Entry 3OU7 (X-ray diffraction, 2.30 A resolution); this record covers chains A and D.

== Chain A (and D) ==
Molecule: SAM-dependent methyltransferase
From: Streptomyces luridus
Notes: chain D of this document is another copy of the same molecule, construct and numbering; everything in this record applies to it too
UniProtKB: D7PC21 (D7PC21_9ACTO); residue numbers follow UniProt; this construct covers 1-218
Chain sequence (218 residues; numbered 1 to 218; the number before each row is that of its first residue):
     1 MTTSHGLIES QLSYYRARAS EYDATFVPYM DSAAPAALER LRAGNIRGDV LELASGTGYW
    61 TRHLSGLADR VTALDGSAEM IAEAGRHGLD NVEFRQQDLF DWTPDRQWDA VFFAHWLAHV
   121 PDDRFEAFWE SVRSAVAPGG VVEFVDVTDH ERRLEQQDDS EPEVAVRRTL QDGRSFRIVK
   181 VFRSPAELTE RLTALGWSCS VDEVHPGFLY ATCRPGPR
Disordered / not traced: 1, 216-218 (chain D: 1-2, 216-218)
Residues lining bound ligands: S-adenosylmethionine (SAM): Gln11, Leu12, Tyr15, Tyr22, Phe26, Glu52, Ala54, Ser55, Gly56, Tyr59, Trp60, Asp75, Gly76, Ser77, Met80, Gln97, Asp98, Leu99, Phe100, Ala114, His115, Trp116, His119
What the authors report for this chain:
  - binding site for (2-hydroxyethyl)phosphonic acid: Tyr15, His119, Arg168, Lys180
  - self-association interface (contacts with another copy of this molecule); pairs are residue here / residue on that copy: Tyr29-Glu155
  - mutagenesis - H119A, R168A, K180A: abolished catalytic activity on tripeptide substrates
  - mutagenesis - Y15F (1,000-fold), V27A: decreased catalytic activity
  - mutagenesis - Y29F (500-fold): decreased catalytic activity on tripeptide substrate

== Interface between chain A and chain D ==
Contacting residue pairs (46):
  Pro28(A) - Glu155(D)
  Tyr29(A) - Arg152(D)
  Tyr29(A) - Glu155(D)  hydrogen bond
  Ser32(A) - Arg152(D)  hydrogen bond
  Val147(A) - Gln156(D)
  Asp149(A) - Arg153(D)  salt bridge
  His150(A) - Gly207(D)
  Arg152(A) - Tyr29(D)
  Arg152(A) - Ser32(D)  hydrogen bond
  Arg153(A) - Asp149(D)  salt bridge
  Arg153(A) - Arg153(D)
  Arg153(A) - Phe182(D)
  Glu155(A) - Pro28(D)
  Glu155(A) - Tyr29(D)  hydrogen bond
  Gln156(A) - Val147(D)
  Gln156(A) - Lys180(D)
  Gln156(A) - Gly207(D)  hydrogen bond (side chain-backbone)
  Gln156(A) - Phe208(D)
  Gln157(A) - Val166(D)
  Gln157(A) - Arg168(D)  hydrogen bond (backbone-side chain)
  Gln157(A) - Phe182(D)
  Asp158(A) - Arg167(D)
  Asp158(A) - Arg168(D)  salt bridge
  Asp159(A) - Ala165(D)
  Asp159(A) - Val166(D)
  Asp159(A) - Arg167(D)  hydrogen bond (side chain-backbone)
  Ser160(A) - Arg167(D)  hydrogen bond (backbone-backbone)
  Ser160(A) - Thr169(D)
  Glu161(A) - Arg167(D)  salt bridge
  Glu163(A) - Glu163(D)
  Val166(A) - Gln157(D)
  Val166(A) - Asp159(D)
  Arg167(A) - Asp158(D)
  Arg167(A) - Asp159(D)  hydrogen bond (backbone-side chain)
  Arg167(A) - Ser160(D)  hydrogen bond (backbone-backbone)
  Arg167(A) - Glu161(D)  salt bridge
  Arg168(A) - Gln157(D)  hydrogen bond (side chain-backbone)
  Arg168(A) - Asp158(D)  salt bridge
  Thr169(A) - Ser160(D)  hydrogen bond
  Arg177(A) - Glu161(D)  salt bridge
  Lys180(A) - Gln156(D)
  Phe182(A) - Arg153(D)
  Phe182(A) - Gln157(D)
  Gly207(A) - His150(D)
  Gly207(A) - Gln156(D)  hydrogen bond (backbone-side chain)
  Phe208(A) - Gln156(D)
Interface residues without a listed pair, chain A (27 interface residues in all): Ala165, His205
Interface residues without a listed pair, chain D (26 interface residues in all): His205

== Summary ==
27 residues of chain A face 26 of chain D across their interface, with 13 hydrogen bonds and 7 salt bridges.
Among the polar pairs are Asp149(A)-Arg153(D), Asp158(A)-Arg168(D) and Glu161(A)-Arg167(D). The paper reports
a binding site for (2-hydroxyethyl)phosphonic acid at Tyr15(A), His119(A) and Arg168(A) among others; H119A,
R168A and K180A of chain A abolish catalytic activity on tripeptide substrates; 6 substitutions were tested in
all.
Both chains are SAM-dependent methyltransferase (Streptomyces luridus). Entry 3OU7 (DhpI-SAM-HEP complex) was
determined by X-ray diffraction, deposited together with 3OU2 and 3OU6.
